9JCP - chains B and A of the 5 polymer chains in the assembly; structure by electron microscopy, 2.55 A resolution.

# Chain B
Molecule: Guanine nucleotide-binding protein G(I)/G(S)/G(T) subunit beta-1
Organism: Homo sapiens
Reference sequence: P62873 (GBB1_HUMAN); residues 7-345 here correspond to UniProt positions 2-340 (UniProt number = residue number - 5)
Amino-acid sequence (518 residues; numbered 1 to 518; the number before each row is that of its first residue):
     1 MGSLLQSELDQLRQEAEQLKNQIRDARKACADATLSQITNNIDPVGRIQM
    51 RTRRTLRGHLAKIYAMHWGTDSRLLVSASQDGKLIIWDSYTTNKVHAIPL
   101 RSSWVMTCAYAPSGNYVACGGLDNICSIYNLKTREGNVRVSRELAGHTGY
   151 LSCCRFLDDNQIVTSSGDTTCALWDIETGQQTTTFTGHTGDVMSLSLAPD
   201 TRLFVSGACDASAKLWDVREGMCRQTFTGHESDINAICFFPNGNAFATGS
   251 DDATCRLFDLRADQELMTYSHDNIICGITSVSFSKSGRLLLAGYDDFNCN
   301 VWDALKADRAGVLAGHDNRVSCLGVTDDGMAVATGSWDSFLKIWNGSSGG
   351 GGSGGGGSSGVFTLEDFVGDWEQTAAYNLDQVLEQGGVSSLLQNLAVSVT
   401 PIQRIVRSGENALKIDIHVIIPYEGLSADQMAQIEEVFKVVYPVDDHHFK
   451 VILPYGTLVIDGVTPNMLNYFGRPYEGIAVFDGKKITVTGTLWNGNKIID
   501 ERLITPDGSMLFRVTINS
Unresolved in the structure: 1-9, 346-518
Sequence notes: initiating methionine (1); expression tag (2-6)
UniProt features mapped onto this chain:
  - modified residue: S7 (N-acetylserine), H271 (Phosphohistidine)

# Chain A
Molecule: Guanine nucleotide-binding protein G(q) subunit alpha
Organism: Homo sapiens
Amino-acid sequence (361 residues; row label = number of the first residue in the row):
     1 MGCTLSAEDKAAVERSKMIEKQLQKDKQVYRRTLRLLLLGADNSGKSTIV
    51 KQMRIYHVNGYSEEECKQYKAVVYSNTIQSIIAIIRAMGRLKIDFGDSAR
   101 ADDARQLFVLAGAAEEGFMTAELAGVIKRLWKDSGVQACFNRSREYQLND
   151 SAAYYLNDLDRIAQPNYIPTQQDVLRTRVKTSGIFETKFQVDKVNFHMFD
   201 VGAQRDERRKWIQCFNDVTAIIFVVDSSDYNRLQEALNDFKSIWNNRWLR
   251 TISVILFLNKQDLLAEKVLAGKSKIEDYFPEFARYTTPEDATPEPGEDPR
   301 VTRAKYFIRKEFVDISTASGDGRHICYPHFTCSVDTENARRIFNDCKDII
   351 LQMNLREYNLV
Unresolved in the structure: 1-3, 59-178

# Interface between chain B and chain A
Residue-residue contacts (53):
  G58(B) with L23(A)
  L60(B) with L23(A); D26(A); K27(A)
  K62(B) with C214(A); N216(A), hydrogen bond
  Q80(B) with C214(A)
  K83(B) with L23(A); D26(A), salt bridge
  I85(B) with L23(A), hydrophobic
  N93(B) with A12(A); V13(A); S16(A)
  K94(B) with S16(A); I19(A); E20(A); L23(A)
  V95(B) with R15(A), hydrogen bond (backbone-side chain)
  W104(B) with F199(A), hydrophobic; C214(A); F215(A), hydrophobic
  M106(B) with C214(A), hydrophobic
  L122(B) with I184(A), hydrophobic; Q204(A), hydrogen bond (backbone-side chain); W211(A), hydrophobic; F215(A), hydrophobic
  N124(B) with T181(A), hydrogen bond (side chain-backbone); A203(A), hydrogen bond (side chain-backbone)
  H147(B) with T181(A)
  T148(B) with A203(A)
  G149(B) with Q204(A)
  Y150(B) with Q204(A), hydrogen bond (backbone-side chain); K210(A)
  G167(B) with R205(A)
  D168(B) with R205(A)
  T169(B) with R205(A)
  T189(B) with R205(A); E207(A)
  D191(B) with R205(A), salt bridge; E207(A)
  M193(B) with K210(A)
  C209(B) with R209(A); K210(A)
  D233(B) with R209(A), salt bridge; K210(A), salt bridge
  N235(B) with K210(A), hydrogen bond
  D251(B) with K210(A), salt bridge
  D295(B) with R247(A); W248(A)
  R319(B) with Q213(A), hydrogen bond; W248(A)
  W337(B) with N216(A); W248(A), hydrophobic
Also at the interface, not in a pair above, chain B (35 interface residues in all): Y64, H96, A97, D123, G190
Also at the interface, not in a pair above, chain A (29 interface residues in all): S182, G183, D217, V218

# Overview
35 residues of chain B face 29 of chain A across their interface; the contacts include 8 hydrogen bonds and 5
salt bridges. Polar pairs include K83(B)-D26(A), D191(B)-R205(A) and D233(B)-R209(A).
Chain B is Guanine nucleotide-binding protein G(I)/G(S)/G(T) subunit beta-1 and chain A is Guanine
nucleotide-binding protein G(q) subunit alpha, both from Homo sapiens; the structure, Cryo-EM structure of the
proton-sensing GPCR (GPR4)-Gq protein complex at pH 7.4, was determined by electron microscopy (same
publication as 9JCO and 9JCQ).
